Entry 3OH6 (X-ray diffraction, 2.89 A resolution); this record covers chains A and B of the 3 polymer chains in the assembly.

[Chain A]
Name: DNA-3-methyladenine glycosylase 2
Organism: Escherichia coli
Notes: EC 3.2.2.21
UniProtKB: P04395 (3MG2_ECOLI); residue numbers follow UniProt; this construct covers 2-282
Chain sequence (289 residues; row label = number of the first residue in the row; numbers below 1 keep their minus sign (Met-6 is residue -6)):
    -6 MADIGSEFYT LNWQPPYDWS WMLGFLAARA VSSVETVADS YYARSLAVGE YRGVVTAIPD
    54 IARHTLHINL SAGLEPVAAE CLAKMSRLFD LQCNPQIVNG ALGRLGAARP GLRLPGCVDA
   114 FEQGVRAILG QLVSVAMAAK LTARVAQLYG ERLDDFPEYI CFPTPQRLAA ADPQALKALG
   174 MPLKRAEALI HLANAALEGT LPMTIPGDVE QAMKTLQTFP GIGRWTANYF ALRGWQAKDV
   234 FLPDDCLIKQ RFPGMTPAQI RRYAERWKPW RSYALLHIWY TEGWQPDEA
Not modelled in the structure: 282
Construct notes: expression tag (-6 to 1); engineered mutation Cys239 (Tyr in P04395)
Swiss-Prot annotation at these positions:
  - active site: Asp238 (Proton acceptor)
  - site: Trp218 (Determinant for substrate specificity and/or activity)
  - mutagenesis: Gln124 (Q124A: Methylmethane sulfonate-resistant), Trp218 (W218A: No catalytic activity, methylmethane sulfonate-sensitive), Asp237 (D237N: More than 30% catalytic activity, methylmethane sulfonate-resistant), Asp238 (D238N: No catalytic activity, methylmethane sulfonate-sensitive)
Reported in the primary citation:
  - binding site for the 11-nt DNA strand (chain B): Thr219
  - catalytic residues: Asp238 (citing earlier work)
  - conformationally variable residues (loop rearrangement): Leu125

[Chain B]
Molecule: 11-nt DNA strand
Sequence (11 nucleotides; numbered 15 to 25; the number before each row is that of its first residue):
    15 GCATTCATGT C

[How chain A and chain B interact]
Pairs across the interface (15; chain A residue first):
  Gln124(A) with DT22(B), phosphate contact
  Leu125(A) with DA21(B), sugar contact
  Phe212(A) with DG23(B), phosphate contact
  Pro213(A) with DG23(B), phosphate contact
  Gly214(A) with DT22(B), sugar contact; DG23(B), hydrogen bond to the phosphate
  Ile215(A) with DG23(B), phosphate contact
  Gly216(A) with DT22(B), hydrogen bond to the phosphate
  Arg217(A) with DT22(B), phosphate contact
  Trp218(A) with DT22(B), hydrogen bond to the phosphate
  Thr219(A) with DT22(B), hydrogen bond to the phosphate
  Asp237(A) with DA21(B), phosphate contact
  Cys239(A) with DC20(B), phosphate contact; DA21(B), phosphate contact
  Gln243(A) with DC20(B), phosphate contact
Also at the interface, not in a pair above, chain A (15 interface residues in all): Gln210, Asp238

[Overview]
15 residues of chain A and 4 residues of chain B are in contact; the contacts include 4 hydrogen bonds. Among
the polar pairs are Gly214(A)-DG23(B), Gly216(A)-DT22(B) and Trp218(A)-DT22(B). The paper reports the
catalytic residue Asp238(A); a binding site for the 11-nt DNA strand (chain B) at Thr219(A).
Chain A is DNA-3-methyladenine glycosylase 2 (Escherichia coli) and chain B is an 11-nt DNA strand; the
structure, AlkA Undamaged DNA Complex: Interrogation of a C:G base pair, was determined by X-ray diffraction,
deposited together with 3OGD and 3OH9.
